Entry 9CI8 (electron microscopy, 3.01 A resolution); this record covers chains B and e of the 12 polymer chains in the assembly.

# Chain B
Protein: UCHT1 Fab chain 2
From: Homo sapiens
Notes: antibody fragment or engineered binder
Chain sequence (222 residues; each row starts with the number of its first residue; X marks 15 residues of unknown identity (built as UNK)):
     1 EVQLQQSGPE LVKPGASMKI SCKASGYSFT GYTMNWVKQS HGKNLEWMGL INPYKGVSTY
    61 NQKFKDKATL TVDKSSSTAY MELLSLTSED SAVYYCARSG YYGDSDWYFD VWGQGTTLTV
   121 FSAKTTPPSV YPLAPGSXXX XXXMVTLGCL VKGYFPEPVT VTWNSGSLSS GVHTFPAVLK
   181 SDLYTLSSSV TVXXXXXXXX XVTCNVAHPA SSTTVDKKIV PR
Not modelled in the structure: 122, 136-143, 166-171, 191-201
Cystine bridges: Cys22-Cys96, Cys149-Cys204

# Chain e
Protein: T-cell surface glycoprotein CD3 epsilon chain
From: Homo sapiens
UniProt: P07766 (CD3E_HUMAN); numbering as in UniProt (aligned over 33-156)
Chain sequence (124 residues; numbered 33 to 156; the number before each row is that of its first residue):
    33 QTPYKVSISG TTVILTCPQY PGSEILWQHN DKNIGGDEDD KNIGSDEDHL SLKEFSELEQ
    93 SGYYVCYPRG SKPEDANFYL YLRARVCENC MEMDVMSVAT IVIVDICITG GLLLLVYYWS
   153 KNRK
Not modelled in the structure: 155-156
Cystine bridges: Cys49-Cys98, Cys119-Cys122

# How chain B and chain e interact
Pairs across the interface (33):
  Thr30(B) - Glu70(e)
  Thr33(B) - Arg101(e)  hydrogen bond
  Leu50(B) - Arg101(e)
  Asn52(B) - Glu56(e)  hydrogen bond
  Asn52(B) - Arg101(e)
  Tyr54(B) - Gly68(e)
  Tyr54(B) - Glu70(e)
  Tyr54(B) - Lys73(e)  hydrogen bond
  Lys55(B) - Glu56(e)  salt bridge
  Lys55(B) - Ile57(e)
  Lys55(B) - Leu58(e)
  Lys55(B) - Ser77(e)
  Val57(B) - Glu56(e)
  Thr59(B) - Glu56(e)
  Thr59(B) - Arg101(e)
  Tyr101(B) - Leu58(e)
  Tyr101(B) - Gly67(e)
  Tyr101(B) - Gly68(e)  hydrogen bond (side chain-backbone)
  Tyr101(B) - Arg101(e)  hydrogen bond (backbone-side chain)
  Tyr102(B) - Leu58(e)  hydrophobic
  Tyr102(B) - Asn65(e)
  Tyr102(B) - Ile66(e)
  Tyr102(B) - Gly67(e)
  Tyr102(B) - Gly68(e)
  Tyr102(B) - Asp69(e)  hydrogen bond
  Tyr102(B) - Tyr99(e)
  Gly103(B) - Tyr99(e)  hydrogen bond (backbone-side chain)
  Gly103(B) - Lys104(e)
  Gly103(B) - Pro105(e)
  Asp104(B) - Asn65(e)  hydrogen bond
  Asp104(B) - Pro105(e)
  Asp106(B) - Arg101(e)  salt bridge
  Trp107(B) - Lys104(e)
Also at the interface, not in a pair above, chain B (16 interface residues in all): Ser28, Gly100
Also at the interface, not in a pair above, chain e (17 interface residues in all): Gly102, Ser103

# Summary
The interface between chain B and chain e involves 16 residues on one side and 17 on the other, with 8
hydrogen bonds and 2 salt bridges. Polar contacts include Lys55(B)-Glu56(e), Asp106(B)-Arg101(e) and
Thr33(B)-Arg101(e).
Chain B is UCHT1 Fab chain 2 and chain e is T-cell surface glycoprotein CD3 epsilon chain, both from Homo
sapiens; the structure, T cell receptor complex, was determined by electron microscopy, deposited together
with 9CIA.
